Entry 4M9J (X-ray diffraction, 2.04 A resolution); this record covers chains A and P of the 4 polymer chains in the assembly.

== Chain A ==
Name: DNA polymerase beta
From: Homo sapiens
Notes: EC 2.7.7.7, 4.2.99.-
UniProtKB: P06746 (DPOLB_HUMAN); residue numbers follow UniProt; this construct covers 1-335
Chain sequence (335 residues; row label = number of the first residue in the row):
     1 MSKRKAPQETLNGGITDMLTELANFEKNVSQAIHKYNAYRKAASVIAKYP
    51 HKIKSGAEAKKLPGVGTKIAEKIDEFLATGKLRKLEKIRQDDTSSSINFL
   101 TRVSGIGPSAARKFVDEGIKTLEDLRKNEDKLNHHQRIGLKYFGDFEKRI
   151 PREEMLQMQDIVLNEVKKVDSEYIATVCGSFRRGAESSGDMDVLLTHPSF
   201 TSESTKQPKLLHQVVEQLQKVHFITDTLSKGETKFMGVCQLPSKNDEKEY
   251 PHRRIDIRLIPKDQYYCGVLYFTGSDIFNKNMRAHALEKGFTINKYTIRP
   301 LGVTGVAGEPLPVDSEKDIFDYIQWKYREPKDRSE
Not modelled in the structure: 1-9, 203-207, 244-248, 287-290, 302, 323-326
Construct notes: engineered mutation Lys295 (Glu in P06746)
Swiss-Prot annotation at these positions:
  - region: Arg183 to Asp192 (DNA-binding)
  - active site: Lys72 (Nucleophile)
  - binding site (K(+)): Lys60, Leu62, Val65, Thr101, Val103, Ile106
  - binding site (Na(+)): Lys60, Leu62, Val65, Thr101, Val103, Ile106
  - binding site (dATP): Arg149, Ser180, Arg183, Gly189, Asp190
  - binding site (dCTP): Arg149, Ser180, Arg183, Gly189, Asp190
  - binding site (dGTP): Arg149, Ser180, Arg183, Gly189, Asp190, Asp192
  - binding site (dTTP): Arg149, Ser180, Arg183, Gly189, Asp190
  - binding site (Mg(2+)): Asp190, Asp192, Asp256
  - modified residue: Lys72 (N6-acetyllysine), Arg83 (Omega-N-methylarginine), Arg152 (Omega-N-methylarginine)
  - cross-link (Glycyl lysine isopeptide (Lys-Gly)): Lys41 (interchain with G-Cter in ubiquitin), Lys61 (interchain with G-Cter in ubiquitin), Lys81 (interchain with G-Cter in ubiquitin)
Metal / ion sites: Na+ site 1: Lys60, Leu62, Val65 (shared with 1 residue of chain D); Na+ site 2: Thr101, Val103, Ile106 (shared with DG9(P) of chain P); Mg2+: Asp190, Asp192 (together with DUP)
Small-molecule neighbours: DUP (2'-deoxyuridine 5'-alpha,beta-imido-triphosphate): Arg149, Gly179, Ser180, Arg183, Ser188, Gly189, Asp190, Asp192, Tyr271, Phe272, Thr273, Gly274
Reported in the primary citation:
  - Mg2+ coordination: Asp192
  - conformationally variable residues (side-chain flip): Asp192, Arg258
  - catalytic residues: Asp192
  - mutagenesis - E295K (225-fold): decreased binding to cognate nucleotide
  - mutagenesis - E295K (220-fold): decreased catalytic activity on correct incorporation

== Chain P ==
Molecule: DNA Primer Strand
Sequence (10 nucleotides; each row starts with the number of its first residue):
     1 GCTGATGCGC
Metal / ion sites: Na+: DG9 (shared with Thr101(A), Val103(A), Ile106(A) of chain A)

== How chain A and chain P interact ==
Contacting residue pairs (13; chain A residue first):
  Val103(A) with DG9(P), phosphate contact
  Ser104(A) with DG9(P), phosphate contact
  Gly105(A) with DC8(P), sugar contact; DG9(P), hydrogen bond to the phosphate
  Ile106(A) with DG9(P), phosphate contact
  Gly107(A) with DC8(P), hydrogen bond to the phosphate
  Pro108(A) with DC8(P), phosphate contact
  Ser109(A) with DG7(P), phosphate contact; DC8(P), hydrogen bond to the phosphate
  Ala110(A) with DC8(P), hydrogen bond to the phosphate
  His135(A) with DG9(P), sugar contact
  Lys234(A) with DG9(P), base contact
  Arg254(A) with DC10(P), salt bridge to the phosphate
Also at the interface, not in a pair above, chain A (13 interface residues in all): Met236, Asp256

== In short ==
13 residues of chain A face 4 of chain P across their interface; the contacts include 4 hydrogen bonds and 1
salt bridge. Polar contacts include Gly105(A)-DG9(P), Gly107(A)-DC8(P) and Ser109(A)-DC8(P). Bound to chain A:
compound DUP. The paper reports the catalytic residue Asp192(A); E295K of chain A reduces binding to cognate
nucleotide.
Here chain A is DNA polymerase beta (Homo sapiens) and chain P is DNA Primer Strand. Entry 4M9J (DNA
Polymerase Beta E295K Soaked with dUMPNPP) was determined by X-ray diffraction (same publication as 4M9G,
4M9H, 4M9L and 4M9N).
